PDB entry 1A3Q | X-ray diffraction, 2.10 A resolution | chains D and A of the 4 polymer chains in the assembly

== Chain D ==
Molecule: 11-nt DNA strand
Sequence (11 nucleotides; row label = number of the first residue in the row):
   605 GGGGATTCCCC

== Chain A ==
Molecule: Protein (nuclear factor kappa-B P52)
Source organism: Homo sapiens
Reference sequence: Q00653 (NFKB2_HUMAN); numbering as in UniProt; present here: 37-199, 206-327
Chain sequence (285 residues; row label = number of the first residue in the row; note: 6 numbers in that range are skipped by the numbering (no residue carries them; nothing is unmodelled there)):
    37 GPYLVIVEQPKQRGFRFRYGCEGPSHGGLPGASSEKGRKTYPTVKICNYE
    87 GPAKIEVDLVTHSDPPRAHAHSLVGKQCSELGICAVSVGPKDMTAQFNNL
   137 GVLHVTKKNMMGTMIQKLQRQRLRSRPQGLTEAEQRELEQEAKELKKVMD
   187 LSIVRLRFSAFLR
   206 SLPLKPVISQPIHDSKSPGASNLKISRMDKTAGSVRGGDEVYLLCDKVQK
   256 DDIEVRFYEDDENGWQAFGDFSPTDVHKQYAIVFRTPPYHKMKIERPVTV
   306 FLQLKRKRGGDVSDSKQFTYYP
Sequence notes: conflict Ile213 (Thr in Q00653)

== How chain D and chain A interact ==
Pairs across the interface (9; chain D residue first):
  DG605(D) - Arg54(A)  hydrogen bond to the base
  DG605(D) - His62(A)  hydrogen bond to the base
  DG606(D) - Arg52(A)  hydrogen bond to the base
  DG606(D) - Arg54(A)  hydrogen bond to the base
  DG606(D) - His62(A)  base contact
  DG607(D) - Arg52(A)  hydrogen bond to the base
  DG608(D) - Arg52(A)  base contact
  DG608(D) - Lys221(A)  hydrogen bond to the base
  DC613(D) - Lys144(A)  phosphate contact
Also at the interface, not in a pair above, chain A (6 interface residues in all): Glu58

== Summary ==
5 residues of chain D face 6 of chain A across their interface; the contacts include 6 hydrogen bonds. Among
the polar pairs are DG605(D)-Arg54(A), DG605(D)-His62(A) and DG606(D)-Arg52(A).
Chain D is an 11-nt DNA strand and chain A is Protein (nuclear factor kappa-B P52) (Homo sapiens); the
structure, Human nf-kappa-B P52 bound to DNA, was determined by X-ray diffraction.
